PDB entry 6XL6 | electron microscopy, 3.00 A resolution | chains G and H of the 4 polymer chains in the assembly

[Chain G (and H)]
Name: MerR family transcriptional regulator EcmrR
Source organism: Escherichia coli
Notes: chain H of this document is another copy of the same molecule, construct and numbering; everything in this record applies to it too
Sequence (268 residues; numbered 2 to 269; the number before each row is that of its first residue):
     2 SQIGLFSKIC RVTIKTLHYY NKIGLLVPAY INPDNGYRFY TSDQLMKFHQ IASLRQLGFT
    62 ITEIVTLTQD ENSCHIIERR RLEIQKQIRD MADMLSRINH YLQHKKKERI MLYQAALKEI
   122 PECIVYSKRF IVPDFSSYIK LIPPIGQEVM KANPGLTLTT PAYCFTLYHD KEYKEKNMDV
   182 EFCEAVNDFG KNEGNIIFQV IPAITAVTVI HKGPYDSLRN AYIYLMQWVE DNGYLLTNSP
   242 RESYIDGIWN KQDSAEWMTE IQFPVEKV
Residues lining bound ligands:
  - tetraphenylantimonium ion (118): Tyr127, Ile140, Ile143, Pro144, Gly147, Leu159, Ala163, Cys165, Phe183, Glu185, Tyr245, Trp250
  - chapso (1N7): Tyr169, Asp171, Lys172, Glu173, Tyr174, Lys175, Glu176, Met179, Arg220, Tyr223, Met227, Leu237, Pro241, Glu243
What the authors report for this chain:
  - binding site for synthetic non-template strand DNA: Lys16, His19, Tyr21, Tyr38, Arg39, Arg56

[How chain G and chain H interact]
Residue-residue contacts (100):
  Lys9(G) with Pro162(H)
  Ile10(G) with Pro162(H), hydrophobic
  Arg12(G) with Lys119(H); Glu120(H); Pro122(H)
  Ser43(G) with Asp247(H), hydrogen bond; Met259(H)
  Asp44(G) with Lys213(H)
  Leu46(G) with Ile246(H), hydrophobic; Met259(H), hydrophobic
  Met47(G) with Ile211(H), hydrophobic
  His50(G) with Gln115(H), hydrogen bond (side chain-backbone); Ala117(H); Thr209(H), hydrogen bond; Val210(H); Ile211(H)
  Gln51(G) with Gln115(H), hydrogen bond
  Ser54(G) with Gln115(H); Ala116(H), hydrogen bond (side chain-backbone); Ala117(H)
  Gln57(G) with Met95(H); Arg98(H), hydrogen bond; Ala117(H); Leu118(H), hydrogen bond (side chain-backbone)
  Leu58(G) with Arg98(H); Ile99(H), hydrophobic
  Phe60(G) with Ile99(H), hydrophobic
  Ile78(G) with Ile99(H), hydrophobic; Tyr102(H), hydrophobic; Leu103(H), hydrophobic; Lys106(H)
  Glu79(G) with Leu103(H)
  Arg82(G) with Leu96(H); Ile99(H); Asn100(H), hydrogen bond; Leu103(H)
  Ile85(G) with Met92(H); Leu96(H), hydrophobic; Ile99(H), hydrophobic
  Gln86(G) with Leu96(H)
  Gln88(G) with Met92(H)
  Ile89(G) with Met92(H), hydrophobic; Ala93(H); Leu96(H), hydrophobic
  Met92(G) with Arg81(H); Ile85(H); Gln88(H); Ile89(H)
  Ala93(G) with Ile89(H)
  Met95(G) with Gln57(H); Leu58(H); Gly59(H); Arg81(H); Ile85(H), hydrophobic
  Leu96(G) with Arg82(H); Ile85(H), hydrophobic; Gln86(H); Ile89(H), hydrophobic
  Arg98(G) with Ser54(H); Gln57(H), hydrogen bond; Leu58(H)
  Ile99(G) with Phe60(H), hydrophobic; Ile78(H); Arg81(H)
  Asn100(G) with Arg82(H), hydrogen bond
  Tyr102(G) with Leu55(H), hydrophobic; Leu58(H), hydrophobic; Ile78(H), hydrophobic
  Leu103(G) with Cys75(H), hydrophobic; Ile78(H), hydrophobic; Glu79(H); Arg82(H)
  Lys106(G) with Glu72(H); Ser74(H), hydrogen bond (side chain-backbone); Ile78(H)
  Lys107(G) with Cys75(H)
  Arg110(G) with Glu72(H)
  Gln115(G) with His50(H); Gln51(H), hydrogen bond; Ser54(H)
  Ala116(G) with Ser54(H), hydrogen bond (backbone-side chain)
  Ala117(G) with His50(H); Gln57(H)
  Leu118(G) with Gln57(H), hydrogen bond (backbone-side chain)
  Lys119(G) with His50(H)
  Glu120(G) with Arg12(H)
  Ile121(G) with Arg12(H)
  Pro122(G) with Arg12(H)
  Thr161(G) with Leu6(H)
  Pro162(G) with Lys9(H); Ile10(H), hydrophobic
  Thr209(G) with His50(H), hydrogen bond (backbone-side chain)
  Val210(G) with His50(H)
  Ile211(G) with Met47(H), hydrophobic; His50(H)
  Lys213(G) with Asp44(H), salt bridge; Met47(H)
  Ile246(G) with Leu46(H), hydrophobic
  Asp247(G) with Ser43(H), hydrogen bond
  Met259(G) with Ser43(H)
Also at the interface, not in a pair above, chain G (59 interface residues in all): Leu6, Ala53, Leu55, Gly59, Ser74, Cys75, Arg81, Ile111, Met112, Glu261
Also at the interface, not in a pair above, chain H (56 interface residues in all): Leu68, Ile121, Thr161, Lys252

[Overview]
59 residues of chain G and 56 residues of chain H are in contact, with 16 hydrogen bonds and 1 salt bridge.
Among the polar pairs are Lys213(G)-Asp44(H), Ser43(G)-Asp247(H) and His50(G)-Gln115(H). Chain G binds chapso
and tetraphenylantimonium ion. The paper reports a binding site for synthetic non-template strand DNA at
Lys16(G), His19(G) and Tyr21(G) among others.
Both chains are MerR family transcriptional regulator EcmrR (Escherichia coli). Entry 6XL6 (Cryo-EM structure
of EcmrR-DNA complex in EcmrR-RPo) was determined by electron microscopy together with 6XL5, 6XL9, 6XLA, 6XLJ,
6XLK, 6XLL, 6XLM and 6XLN from the same study.
